PDB entry 7VB9 | electron microscopy, 3.45 A resolution | chains M and H of the 51 polymer chains in the assembly

[Chain M]
Molecule: Reaction center protein M chain
From: Cereibacter sphaeroides 2.4.1
UniProtKB: Q3J1A6 (RCEM_RHOS4); residues 0-307 here correspond to UniProt positions 1-308 (UniProt number = residue number + 1)
Chain sequence (308 residues; each row starts with the number of its first residue; numbering starts at 0):
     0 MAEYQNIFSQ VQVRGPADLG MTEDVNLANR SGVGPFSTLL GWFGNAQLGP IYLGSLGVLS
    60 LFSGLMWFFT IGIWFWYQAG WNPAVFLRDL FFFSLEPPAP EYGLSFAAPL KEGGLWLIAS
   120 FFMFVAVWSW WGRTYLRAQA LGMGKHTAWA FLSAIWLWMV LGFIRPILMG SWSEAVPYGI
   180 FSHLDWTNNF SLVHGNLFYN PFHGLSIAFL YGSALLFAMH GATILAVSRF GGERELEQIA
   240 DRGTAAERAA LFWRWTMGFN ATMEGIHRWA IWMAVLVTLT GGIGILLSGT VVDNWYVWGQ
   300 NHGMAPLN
Unresolved in the structure: 0-1, 307
Bound ions: Fe2+: His219, Glu234, His266 (shared with 1 residue of chain L)
Ligand contacts:
  - bacteriochlorophyll a (BCL), molecule 1: Trp66, Met122, Val126, Phe150, Ala153, Ile154, Leu156, Trp157, Leu160, Trp185, Thr186, Asn187, Phe189, Ser190, Leu196, Phe197, His202, Ser205, Ile206, Leu209, Tyr210, Val276, Gly280, Gly281, Ile284
  - bacteriochlorophyll a (BCL), molecule 2: Met122, Trp157, Leu160, Val175, Ile179, His182, Leu183, Trp185, Thr186
  - bacteriochlorophyll a (BCL), molecule 3: Phe197, Gly203, Ile206, Ala207, Tyr210, Gly211, Leu214, Met272
  - bacteriopheophytin a (BPH), molecule 1: Ser59, Gly63, Leu64, Trp66, Phe67, Ala125, Val126, Trp129, Thr133, Thr146, Ala149, Phe150, Ala153, Ala273, Val274, Thr277
  - bacteriopheophytin a (BPH), molecule 2: Tyr210, Ala213, Leu214, Ala217, Met218, Trp252, Thr255, Met256
  - 1,2-diacyl-sn-glycero-3-phosphocholine (PC1), molecule 1: Pro200, Gly203, Leu204, Trp297, His301, Met303
  - 1,2-diacyl-sn-glycero-3-phosphocholine (PC1), molecule 2: Phe208, Arg253, Met256, Gly257, Phe258, Trp268, Trp271, Met272
  - spheroidene (SPO): Trp66, Phe67, Phe68, Ile70, Gly71, Phe74, Trp75, Phe85, Leu89, Phe105, Trp115, Leu116, Ser119, Phe120, Met122, Phe123, Trp157, Met158, Leu160, Gly161, Phe162, Trp171, Val175, Tyr177, Gly178, Ile179, His182
  - ubiquinone-10 (U10): Leu214, Leu215, Met218, His219, Thr222, Ile223, Ala248, Ala249, Trp252, Met256, Phe258, Asn259, Ala260, Thr261, Met262, Ile265, Trp268, Met272
UniProt features mapped onto this chain:
  - binding site ((7R,8Z)-bacteriochlorophyll b): His182, His202
  - binding site (Fe cation): His219, Glu234, His266
  - binding site (a ubiquinone): Trp252

[Chain H]
Molecule: Reaction center protein H chain
From: Cereibacter sphaeroides 2.4.1
UniProtKB: Q3J170 (RCEH_RHOS4); residue numbers follow UniProt; this construct covers 1-260
Chain sequence (260 residues; numbered 1 to 260; the number before each row is that of its first residue):
     1 MVGVTAFGNF DLASLAIYSF WIFLAGLIYY LQTENMREGY PLENEDGTPA ANQGPFPLPK
    61 PKTFILPHGR GTLTVPGPES EDRPIALART AVSEGFPHAP TGDPMKDGVG PASWVARRDL
   121 PELDGHGHNK IKPMKAAAGF HVSAGKNPIG LPVRGCDLEI AGKVVDIWVD IPEQMARFLE
   181 VELKDGSTRL LPMQMVKVQS NRVHVNALSS DLFAGIPTIK SPTEVTLLEE DKICGYVAGG
   241 LMYAAPKRKS VVAAMLAEYA
Ligand contacts:
  - 1,2-diacyl-sn-glycero-3-phosphocholine (PC1), molecule 1: Asn9, Phe10, Ser14, Ile17, Tyr18, Trp21
  - 1,2-diacyl-sn-glycero-3-phosphocholine (PC1), molecule 2: Leu24, Leu27, Ile28, Leu31, Gln32, Met36, Tyr40, Gly54, Pro55, Phe56
  - 1,2-diacyl-sn-glycero-3-phosphocholine (PC1), molecule 3: Ile28, Leu42, Asn52, Gln53, Gly54, Pro55
  - 1,2-diacyl-sn-glycero-3-phosphocholine (PC1), molecule 4: Ala51, Asn52, Gln53, Gly54, Pro55

[How chain M and chain H interact]
Pairs across the interface (101):
  Tyr3(M) with Gln194(H); Val196(H)
  Asn5(M) with Gln194(H)
  Gln9(M) with Met193(H), hydrogen bond (side chain-backbone); Val196(H), hydrogen bond (side chain-backbone); Val198(H)
  Val10(M) with Val142(H), hydrophobic; Ala144(H); Met193(H), hydrophobic
  Gln11(M) with Val142(H); Ser143(H), hydrogen bond (backbone-backbone); Ala144(H), hydrogen bond (backbone-backbone)
  Val12(M) with His141(H); Val169(H), hydrophobic; Gln174(H)
  Arg13(M) with Gly139(H); Phe140(H); His141(H), hydrogen bond (backbone-backbone); Ser143(H), hydrogen bond; Gln174(H)
  Gly14(M) with Gly139(H); Gln174(H), hydrogen bond (backbone-side chain)
  Pro15(M) with Ala138(H); Phe140(H); Gln174(H), hydrogen bond (backbone-side chain)
  Met20(M) with His126(H)
  Phe35(M) with Gln174(H)
  Trp41(M) with Ala144(H), hydrophobic; Gly145(H)
  Asn44(M) with Glu173(H)
  Pro200(M) with Ile17(H), hydrophobic
  Phe201(M) with Ala16(H); Ile17(H)
  Leu204(M) with Ile17(H), hydrophobic; Phe20(H), hydrophobic
  Phe208(M) with Phe20(H), hydrophobic; Leu24(H), hydrophobic
  Ser227(M) with Gln194(H)
  Arg228(M) with Gln194(H); Met195(H); Cys234(H)
  Phe229(M) with Ala238(H), hydrophobic
  Glu232(M) with Arg177(H), salt bridge
  Arg233(M) with Glu122(H), salt bridge; Arg177(H); Glu230(H), salt bridge
  Glu236(M) with Arg117(H), salt bridge; Glu122(H); Leu227(H)
  Gln237(M) with Arg117(H)
  Ile238(M) with Phe64(H), hydrophobic; Leu73(H)
  Ala239(M) with Leu66(H), hydrophobic; Leu73(H)
  Asp240(M) with Arg117(H), hydrogen bond (backbone-side chain); Arg118(H)
  Arg241(M) with Glu38(H), salt bridge; Glu79(H), salt bridge; Val115(H)
  Gly242(M) with Val115(H); Arg117(H)
  Thr243(M) with Val115(H); Asp231(H), hydrogen bond (backbone-side chain)
  Glu246(M) with Val115(H)
  Arg247(M) with Pro111(H), hydrogen bond (side chain-backbone); Ser113(H), hydrogen bond (side chain-backbone)
  Arg253(M) with Tyr40(H), hydrogen bond; Leu42(H)
  Phe258(M) with Gln32(H)
  Asn259(M) with Asn35(H)
  Ala260(M) with Asn35(H)
  Thr261(M) with Asn35(H); Glu38(H)
  Glu263(M) with Lys62(H), salt bridge; Phe64(H)
  Gly264(M) with Asn35(H)
  Ile265(M) with Asn35(H)
  Arg267(M) with Tyr30(H); Leu31(H); Lys62(H)
  Trp268(M) with Leu31(H), hydrophobic; Asn35(H), hydrogen bond
  Trp271(M) with Phe23(H), hydrophobic; Leu27(H), hydrophobic
  Leu275(M) with Phe23(H), hydrophobic; Leu27(H), hydrophobic
  Thr279(M) with Phe20(H)
  Thr289(M) with Met1(H); Val2(H)
  Val290(M) with Met1(H); Val2(H); Gly3(H), hydrogen bond (backbone-backbone); Leu12(H), hydrophobic
  Asp292(M) with Val2(H)
  Trp297(M) with Asp11(H); Ala13(H), hydrophobic; Ser14(H)
  Asn300(M) with Asn9(H), hydrogen bond (backbone-side chain)
  His301(M) with Asn9(H), hydrogen bond (side chain-backbone); Asp11(H), salt bridge; Ser14(H), hydrogen bond
Also at the interface, not in a pair above, chain M (58 interface residues in all): Glu2, Ala16, Thr37, Gln46, Leu286, Val291, Trp294
Also at the interface, not in a pair above, chain H (70 interface residues in all): Trp21, Glu34, Arg37, Gly110, Ala112, Gly125, Lys130, Met134, Lys146, Met175, Ala176, Pro192, Lys197, Gly235, Leu241

[Summary]
The interface between chain M and chain H involves 58 residues on one side and 70 on the other, with 18
hydrogen bonds and 8 salt bridges. Polar contacts include Glu232(M)-Arg177(H), Arg233(M)-Glu122(H) and
Arg233(M)-Glu230(H). 2 1,2-diacyl-sn-glycero-3-phosphocholine molecules are bound between chain M and chain H.
Chain M is Reaction center protein M chain and chain H is Reaction center protein H chain, both from
Cereibacter sphaeroides 2.4.1; the structure, Rba sphaeroides PufY-KO RC-LH1 dimer type-2, was determined by
electron microscopy, deposited together with 7VA9, 7VNM, 7VOR, 7VOT and 7VOY.
